1ZDL - chain A; structure by X-ray diffraction, 3.00 A resolution.

[Chain A]
Name: Thioredoxin reductase 2, mitochondrial
Organism: Mus musculus
Notes: EC 1.8.1.9
Reference sequence: Q9JLT4 (TRXR2_MOUSE); residue numbers follow UniProt; this construct covers 31-524
Amino-acid sequence (517 residues; each row starts with the number of its first residue):
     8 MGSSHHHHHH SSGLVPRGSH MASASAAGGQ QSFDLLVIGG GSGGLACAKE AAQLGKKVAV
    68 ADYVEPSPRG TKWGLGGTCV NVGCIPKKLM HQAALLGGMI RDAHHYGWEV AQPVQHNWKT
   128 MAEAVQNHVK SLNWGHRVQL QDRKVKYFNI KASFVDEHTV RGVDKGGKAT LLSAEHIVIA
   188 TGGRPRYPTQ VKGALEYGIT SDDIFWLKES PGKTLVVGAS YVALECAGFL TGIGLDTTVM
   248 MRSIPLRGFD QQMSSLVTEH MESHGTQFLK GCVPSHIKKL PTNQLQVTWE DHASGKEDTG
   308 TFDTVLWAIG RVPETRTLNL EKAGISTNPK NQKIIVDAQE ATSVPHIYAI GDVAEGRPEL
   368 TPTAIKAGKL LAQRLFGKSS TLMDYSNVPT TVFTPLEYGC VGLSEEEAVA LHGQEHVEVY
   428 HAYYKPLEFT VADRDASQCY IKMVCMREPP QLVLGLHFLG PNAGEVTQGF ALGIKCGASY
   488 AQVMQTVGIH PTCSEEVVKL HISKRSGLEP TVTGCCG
Unresolved in the structure: 8-37, 522-524
Sequence notes: cloning artifact (8-11, 18-30); expression tag (12-17)
Disulfide bonds: Cys483 forms a disulfide with the same residue of a neighbouring copy of this chain
Ligand contacts:
  - FAD (flavin-adenine dinucleotide): Ile45, Gly46, Gly47, Gly48, Ser49, Gly50, Gly51, Ala68, Asp69, Tyr70, Val71, Glu72, Gly84, Thr85, Cys86, Val89, Gly90, Cys91, Lys94, Ile157, Lys158, Ala159, Ala187, Thr188, Gly189, Gly190, Arg191, Ser208, Phe212, Val229, Glu232, Arg318, Glu321, Thr324, Leu325, Ile357, Gly358, Asp359, Val360, Glu366, Leu367, Thr368, Pro369, Ala371, Phe400, His497, Pro498
  - NADPH (NDP; NADPH dihydro-nicotinamide-adenine-dinucleotide phosphate): Lys94, Arg193, Val224, Gly225, Ala226, Ser227, Tyr228, Val229, Ala230, Glu232, Arg249, Ser250, Ile251, Arg254, Ala315, Ile316, Gly317, Arg318, Glu366, Leu367, Thr397, Thr398, Phe400
Reported in the primary citation:
  - binding site for flavin-adenine dinucleotide: Cys91
  - catalytic residues: Cys86, His143, His497 (proposed by the authors, not directly observed)
  - binding site for NADPH: Ser227, Tyr228, Arg249, Arg254
  - conformationally variable residues (side-chain flip): Ser227, Tyr228, Arg249, Arg254
  - specificity-determining residues: Arg249, Arg254 (proposed by the authors, not directly observed)
  - contacts within the chain: Lys56-His143, Glu503-Lys506 (salt bridge)
  - catalytic residues: Cys91, Glu502

[In short]
Ligands of chain A: flavin-adenine dinucleotide and NADPH. The paper reports catalytic residues Cys86, His143
and His497 among others; a binding site for NADPH at Ser227, Tyr228 and Arg249 among others.
Chain A is Thioredoxin reductase 2, mitochondrial (Mus musculus); the structure, Crystal Structure of Mouse
Thioredoxin Reductase Type 2, was determined by X-ray diffraction (same publication as 1ZKQ).
